PDB entry 8TVT | X-ray diffraction, 2.00 A resolution | chains B and C of the 4 polymer chains in the assembly

# Chain B
Molecule: LYR motif-containing protein 4
Organism: Homo sapiens
UniProt: Q9HD34 (LYRM4_HUMAN); residues 1-91 here = UniProt positions 1-91
Amino-acid sequence (91 residues; numbered 1 to 91; the number before each row is that of its first residue):
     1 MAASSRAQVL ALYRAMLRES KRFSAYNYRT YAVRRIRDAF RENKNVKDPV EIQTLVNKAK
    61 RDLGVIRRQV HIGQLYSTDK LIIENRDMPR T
Unresolved in the structure: 1, 86-91
Construct notes: variant Ala11 (Ser in Q9HD34)
Ligand contacts:
  - S-dodecanoyl-4'-phosphopantetheine (8Q1; S-[2-({N-[(2R)-2-hydroxy-3,3-dimethyl-4-(phosphonooxy)butanoyl]-beta-alanyl}amino)ethyl] dodecanethioate): Arg6, Val9, Leu10, Met16, Phe23, Tyr31, Arg35, Ile36, Ala39, Phe40, Asn43, Lys44, Val46, Ile52, Leu55, Val56, Ala59, Asp62, Ile66
  - EDT ({[-(bis-carboxymethyl-amino)-ethyl]-carboxymethyl-amino}-acetic acid): Lys21, Tyr26, Arg29, Thr30, Val33, Lys80, Ile83, Glu84

# Chain C
Molecule: Acyl carrier protein
Organism: Escherichia coli
UniProt: A7ZKJ7 (ACP_ECO24); residues 1-76 here correspond to UniProt positions 2-77 (UniProt number = residue number + 1)
Amino-acid sequence (76 residues; numbered 1 to 76; the number before each row is that of its first residue):
     1 STIEERVKKI IGEQLGVKQE EVTNNASFVE DLGADSLDTV ELVMALEEEF DTEIPDEEAE
    61 KITTVQAAID YINGHQ
Unresolved in the structure: 1-2
Covalently attached groups: S-dodecanoyl-4'-phosphopantetheine (8Q1) linked to Ser36
UniProt features mapped onto this chain:
  - modified residue: Ser36 (O-(pantetheine 4'-phosphoryl)serine)

# Chain B / chain C interface
Pairs across the interface (19):
  Arg6(B) - Ser36(C)
  Leu10(B) - Ser36(C)
  Tyr13(B) - Leu37(C)
  Tyr13(B) - Val40(C)  hydrophobic
  Tyr13(B) - Glu41(C)  hydrogen bond
  Arg14(B) - Val40(C)
  Arg14(B) - Met44(C)
  Arg14(B) - Glu47(C)  salt bridge
  Arg14(B) - Ile54(C)  hydrogen bond (side chain-backbone)
  Arg14(B) - Asp56(C)  salt bridge
  Leu17(B) - Met44(C)  hydrophobic
  Arg18(B) - Met44(C)
  Lys21(B) - Met44(C)
  Arg37(B) - Glu41(C)  salt bridge
  Arg41(B) - Asp35(C)  salt bridge
  Arg41(B) - Leu37(C)
  Arg41(B) - Asp38(C)  salt bridge
  Arg41(B) - Glu41(C)  salt bridge
  Lys44(B) - Asp35(C)  salt bridge
Interface residues without a listed pair, chain B (11 interface residues in all): Phe40
Interface residues without a listed pair, chain C (11 interface residues in all): Val43

# Summary
The chain B/chain C interface involves 11 residues from each chain, with 2 hydrogen bonds and 7 salt bridges.
Among the polar pairs are Arg14(B)-Glu47(C), Arg14(B)-Asp56(C) and Arg37(B)-Glu41(C). Bound to chain B:
compound EDT and S-dodecanoyl-4'-phosphopantetheine. Covalently linked S-dodecanoyl-4'-phosphopantetheine: at
Ser36(C).
Chain B is LYR motif-containing protein 4 (Homo sapiens) and chain C is Acyl carrier protein (Escherichia
coli); the structure, Structure of human Cysteine desulfurase Nfs1 with L-propargylglycine bound to active
site PLP in complex with ..., was determined by X-ray diffraction.
